PDB entry 8BN5 | X-ray diffraction, 1.90 A resolution | chains A and B

Chain A (and B):
Name: Glutamate receptor ionotropic, delta-1
Source organism: Homo sapiens
Notes: chain B of this document is another copy of the same molecule, construct and numbering; everything in this record applies to it too
UniProtKB: Q9ULK0 (GRID1_HUMAN); numbering as in UniProt; present here: 436-547, 664-823
Sequence (282 residues; numbered 436 to 831; 114 numbers in that range are skipped by the numbering (no residue carries them; nothing is unmodelled there); the number before each row is that of its first residue):
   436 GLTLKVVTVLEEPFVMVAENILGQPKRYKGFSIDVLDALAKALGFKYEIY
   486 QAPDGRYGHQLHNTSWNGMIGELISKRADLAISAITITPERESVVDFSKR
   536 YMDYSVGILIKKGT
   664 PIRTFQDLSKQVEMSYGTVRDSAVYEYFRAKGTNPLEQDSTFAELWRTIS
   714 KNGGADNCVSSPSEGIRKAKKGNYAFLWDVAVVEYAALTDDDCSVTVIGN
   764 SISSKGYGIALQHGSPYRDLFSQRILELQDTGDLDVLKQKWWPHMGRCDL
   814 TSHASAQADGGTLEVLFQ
Unresolved in the structure: 815-831 (chain B: 436, 818-831)
Disulfide bonds: Cys756-Cys811
Covalently attached groups: N-acetylglucosamine (NAG) linked to Asn498
Construct notes: linker (548-549); expression tag (824-831)
Ion coordination: Ca2+: Glu527, Val530, Asp531
Ligand contacts: gamma-amino-butanoic acid (ABU): Glu446, Tyr492, Ala519, Ile520, Thr521, Arg526, Tyr539, Ala686, Trp741, Asp742
Swiss-Prot annotation at these positions:
  - binding site (Ca(2+)): Glu527, Val530, Asp531, Asp753, Asp755, Ser757
  - glycosylation: Asn498 (N-linked (GlcNAc...) asparagine)
  - mutagenesis: Glu446 (E446Q: Loss of GABA recognition. No effect on serine recognition)

How chain A and chain B interact:
Residue-residue contacts (40):
  Ile522(A) with Lys534(B); Leu789(B), hydrophobic
  Pro524(A) with Gln786(B), hydrogen bond (backbone-side chain); Leu789(B); Glu790(B); Asp793(B)
  Glu525(A) with Asp793(B)
  Glu527(A) with Lys534(B), salt bridge; Gln786(B); Leu789(B)
  Ser528(A) with Gln786(B), hydrogen bond (backbone-side chain)
  Phe532(A) with Lys534(B), hydrogen bond (backbone-side chain)
  Ser533(A) with Lys534(B)
  Lys534(A) with Ile522(B); Phe532(B), hydrogen bond (side chain-backbone); Ser533(B); Arg781(B)
  Arg535(A) with Arg535(B); Asp538(B), salt bridge
  Asp538(A) with Arg535(B), salt bridge; Ser766(B)
  Gln701(A) with Gln802(B), hydrogen bond
  Ser766(A) with Asp538(B)
  Ser767(A) with Gln792(B), hydrogen bond
  Lys768(A) with Asp793(B), salt bridge
  Arg781(A) with Lys534(B); Asp782(B), salt bridge
  Asp782(A) with Arg781(B), salt bridge
  Gln786(A) with Pro524(B), hydrogen bond (side chain-backbone); Glu527(B); Ser528(B), hydrogen bond (side chain-backbone)
  Leu789(A) with Ile522(B), hydrophobic; Pro524(B); Glu527(B)
  Glu790(A) with Pro524(B)
  Gln792(A) with Ser767(B), hydrogen bond
  Asp793(A) with Pro524(B); Glu525(B)
  Asp798(A) with Lys694(B), salt bridge
  Gln802(A) with Gln701(B)
Interface residues without a listed pair, chain A (26 interface residues in all): Thr523, Val799, Met808
Interface residues without a listed pair, chain B (25 interface residues in all): Thr523, Leu699, Lys768

Overview:
26 residues of chain A face 25 of chain B across their interface, with 9 hydrogen bonds and 7 salt bridges.
Polar contacts include Glu527(A)-Lys534(B), Arg535(A)-Asp538(B) and Lys768(A)-Asp793(B). Bound to chain A:
gamma-amino-butanoic acid. Covalently linked N-acetylglucosamine: at Asn498(A).
Chain A and chain B are both Glutamate receptor ionotropic, delta-1 (Homo sapiens); the structure, Crystal
structure of the ligand-binding domain (LBD) of human iGluR Delta-1 (GluD1) in complex with GABA, was
determined by X-ray diffraction, deposited together with 8BLJ and 8BN2.
